PDB entry 4NC9 | X-ray diffraction, 3.19 A resolution | chain A

== Chain A ==
Molecule: GDP-mannose-dependent alpha-(1-2)-phosphatidylinositol mannosyltransferase
From: Mycobacterium smegmatis
Notes: EC 2.4.1.57
UniProtKB: A0QWG6 (PIMA_MYCS2); numbering as in UniProt (aligned over 1-386)
Sequence (390 residues; each row starts with the number of its first residue; numbers below 1 keep their minus sign (Gly-3 is residue -3)):
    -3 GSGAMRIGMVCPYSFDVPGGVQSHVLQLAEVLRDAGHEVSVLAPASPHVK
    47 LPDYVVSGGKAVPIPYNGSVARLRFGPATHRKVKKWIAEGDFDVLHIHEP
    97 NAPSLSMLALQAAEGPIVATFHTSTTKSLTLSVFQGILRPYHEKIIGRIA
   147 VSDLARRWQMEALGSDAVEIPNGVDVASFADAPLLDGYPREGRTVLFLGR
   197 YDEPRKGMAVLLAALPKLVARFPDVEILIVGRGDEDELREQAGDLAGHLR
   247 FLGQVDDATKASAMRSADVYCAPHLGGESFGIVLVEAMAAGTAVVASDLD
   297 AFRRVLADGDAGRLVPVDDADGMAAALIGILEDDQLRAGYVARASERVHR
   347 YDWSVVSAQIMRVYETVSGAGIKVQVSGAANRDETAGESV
Disordered / not traced: -3 to -2, 59-66, 376-386
Construct notes: expression tag (-3 to 0)
Swiss-Prot annotation at these positions:
  - binding site (GDP-alpha-D-mannose): Tyr9, Gly16, Arg196, Arg201, Lys202, Val251 to Asp253, Lys256, Glu274 to Ile278, Glu282
  - binding site (a 1,2-diacyl-sn-glycero-3-phospho-(1D-myo-inositol)): Gln18, Tyr62, Asn63, Arg68
  - site: His118 (Important for catalytic activity)
  - mutagenesis: Tyr9 (Y9A: Loss of mannosyltransferase activity), Gln18 (Q18A: Strong decrease of mannosyltransferase activity), Tyr62 (Y62A: Loss of mannosyltransferase activity), Asn63 (N63A: Loss of mannosyltransferase activity), Ser65 (S65A: Same activity as the wild-type), Arg68 (R68A: Loss of mannosyltransferase activity), Arg70 (R70A: Same activity as the wild-type), Arg77 to Lys81 (Loss of mannosyltransferase activity and the ability to bind phospholipid aggregates), His118 (H118A: Loss of mannosyltransferase activity), Lys123 (K123A: 23% less active than the wild-type), Thr126 (T126C: Interacts only marginally with GDP and is inactive; when associated with C-359; T126W: No change in the activity), Arg196 (R196A: Loss of mannosyltransferase activity), 4 further mutagenesis entries in UniProt

== Summary ==
Curated annotation (UniProt) lists 15 GDP-alpha-D-mannose-binding residues, 4 residues binding
1,2-diacyl-sn-glycero-3-phospho-(1D-myo-inositol) and 20 mutagenesis sites.
Chain A is GDP-mannose-dependent alpha-(1-2)-phosphatidylinositol mannosyltransferase (Mycobacterium
smegmatis); the structure, Crystal structure of phosphatidyl mannosyltransferase PimA, was determined by X-ray
diffraction, deposited together with 4N9W.
